5JGJ - chain A; structure by X-ray diffraction, 1.66 A resolution.

== Chain A ==
Molecule: UbiE/COQ5 family methyltransferase, putative
Organism: Aspergillus fumigatus Z5
UniProtKB: A0A0J5Q3C4 (A0A0J5Q3C4_ASPFM); residues 10-287 here correspond to UniProt positions 1-278 (UniProt number = residue number - 9)
Chain sequence (289 residues; row label = number of the first residue in the row; numbers below 1 keep their minus sign (Gly-1 is residue -1)):
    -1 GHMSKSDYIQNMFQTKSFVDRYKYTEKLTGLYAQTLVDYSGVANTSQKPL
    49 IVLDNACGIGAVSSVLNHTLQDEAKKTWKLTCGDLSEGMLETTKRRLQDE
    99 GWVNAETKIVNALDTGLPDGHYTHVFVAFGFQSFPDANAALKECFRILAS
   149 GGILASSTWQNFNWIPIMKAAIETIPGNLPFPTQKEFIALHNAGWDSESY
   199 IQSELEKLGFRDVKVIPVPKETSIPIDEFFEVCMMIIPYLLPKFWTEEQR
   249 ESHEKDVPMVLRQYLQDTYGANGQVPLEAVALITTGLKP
Disordered / not traced: -1 to 22, 86-114
Sequence notes: expression tag (-1 to 0); variant Met1, Ser2, Lys3, Ser4, Asp5, Tyr6, Ile7, Gln8, Asn9; conflict Ile49 (Val40 in A0A0J5Q3C4), Gln158 (Arg149 in A0A0J5Q3C4), Gly284 (Ala275 in A0A0J5Q3C4)
Disulfide bonds: Cys55-Cys80
From the paper describing this entry:
  - mutagenesis - F127V, N159V: decreased catalytic activity
  - mutagenesis - W157V, W162V: decreased catalytic activity on dithiol gliotoxin

== In short ==
The paper reports that F127V and N159V reduce catalytic activity; W157V and W162V reduce catalytic activity on
dithiol gliotoxin.
Chain A is UbiE/COQ5 family methyltransferase, putative (Aspergillus fumigatus Z5); the structure, Crystal
structure of GtmA, was determined by X-ray diffraction (same publication as 5JGK and 5JGL).
